8WP5 - chain A; structure by X-ray diffraction, 2.57 A resolution.

== Chain A ==
Name: Glycosyltransferase
Source organism: Lycium barbarum
Chain sequence (495 residues; each row starts with the number of its first residue; numbers below 1 keep their minus sign (Gly-9 is residue -9)):
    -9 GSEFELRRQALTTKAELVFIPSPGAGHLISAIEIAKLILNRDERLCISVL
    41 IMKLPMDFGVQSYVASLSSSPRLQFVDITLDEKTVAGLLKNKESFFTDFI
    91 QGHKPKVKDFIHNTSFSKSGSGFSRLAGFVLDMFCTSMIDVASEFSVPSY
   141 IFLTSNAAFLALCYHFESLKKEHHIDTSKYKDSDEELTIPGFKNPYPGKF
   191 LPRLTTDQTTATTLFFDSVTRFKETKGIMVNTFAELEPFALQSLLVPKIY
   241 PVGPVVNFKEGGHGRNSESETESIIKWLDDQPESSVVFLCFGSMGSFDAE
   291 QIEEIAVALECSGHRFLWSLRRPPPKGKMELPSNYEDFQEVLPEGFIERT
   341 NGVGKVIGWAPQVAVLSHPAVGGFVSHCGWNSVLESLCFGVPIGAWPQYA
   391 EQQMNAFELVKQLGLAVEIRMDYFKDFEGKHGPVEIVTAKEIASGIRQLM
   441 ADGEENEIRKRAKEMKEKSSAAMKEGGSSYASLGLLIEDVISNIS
Not modelled in the structure: -9 to 1, 111, 253-255, 420
Cystine bridges: Cys301 forms a disulfide with the same residue of a neighbouring copy of this chain
Ligand contacts: UDP (uridine-5'-diphosphate): Cys280, Gly282, Ser283, Met284, Ser309, Trp349, Ala350, Gln352, His367, Gly369, Trp370, Asn371, Ser372, Glu375, Tyr389, Gln392
From the paper describing this entry:
  - catalytic residues: His17
  - mutagenesis - H17A, A390D, A390F: abolished catalytic activity
  - specificity-determining residues: Pro13, Leu44, Phe86, Phe124 (from molecular simulation)
  - mutagenesis - E83A, D197A, D416A, E418A: decreased catalytic activity
  - binding site for UDP: Tyr389 (from molecular simulation)
  - specificity-determining residues: Tyr389
  - mutagenesis - Y389A: abolished catalytic activity on 4"-OH
  - mutagenesis - Y389A: increased catalytic activity on 3'-OH
  - mutagenesis - Y389F: increased catalytic activity (3'-O glycosylation activity)
  - mutagenesis - Y389F: decreased catalytic activity (4"-O glycosylation activity)

== In short ==
Ligands of chain A: UDP. From the paper: the catalytic residue His17; E83A, D197A and D416A, among others,
reduce catalytic activity; 9 substitutions were tested in all.
Chain A is Glycosyltransferase (Lycium barbarum); the structure, Crystal structure of LbUGT1 in complex with
UDP, was determined by X-ray diffraction.
